3IZ0 - chains A and B of the 6 polymer chains in the assembly; structure by electron microscopy, 8.60 A resolution (very low resolution: no residue pairs are listed; an interface is given only as per-side residue counts).

[Chain A]
Molecule: alpha tubulin, Chain A from PDB 1JFF
Source organism: Bos taurus
Sequence (451 residues; row label = number of the first residue in the row):
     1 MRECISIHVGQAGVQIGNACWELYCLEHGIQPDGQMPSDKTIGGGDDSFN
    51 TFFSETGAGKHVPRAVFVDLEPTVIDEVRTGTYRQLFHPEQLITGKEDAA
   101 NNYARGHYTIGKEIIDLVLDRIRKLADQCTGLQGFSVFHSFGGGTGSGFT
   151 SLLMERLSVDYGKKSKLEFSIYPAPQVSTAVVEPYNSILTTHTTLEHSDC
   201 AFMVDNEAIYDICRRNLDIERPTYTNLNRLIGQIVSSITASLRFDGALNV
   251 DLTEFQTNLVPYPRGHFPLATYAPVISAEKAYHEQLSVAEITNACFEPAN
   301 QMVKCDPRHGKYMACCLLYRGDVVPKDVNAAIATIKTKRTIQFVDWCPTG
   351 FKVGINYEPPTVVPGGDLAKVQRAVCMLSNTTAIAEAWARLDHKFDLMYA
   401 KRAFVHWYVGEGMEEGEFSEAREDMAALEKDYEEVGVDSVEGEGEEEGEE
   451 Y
Disordered / not traced: 1, 35-60, 440-451
Small-molecule neighbours:
  - GTP (guanosine-5'-triphosphate): Gly10, Gln11, Ala12, Gln15, Ile16, Ala99, Ala100, Asn101, Ser140, Gly142, Gly143, Gly144, Thr145, Gly146, Ile171, Thr179, Glu183, Asn206, Tyr224, Leu227, Asn228
  - Zn2+ (ZN): Tyr282, His283, Glu284, Gln285

[Chain B]
Molecule: beta tubulin, Chain B from PDB 1JFF
Source organism: Bos taurus
Sequence (445 residues; row label = number of the first residue in the row; note: 10 numbers in that range are skipped by the numbering (no residue carries them; nothing is unmodelled there)):
     1 MREIVHIQAGQCGNQIGAKFWEVISDEHGIDPTGSYHGDSDLQL
    47 ERINVYYNEAAGNKYVPRAILVDLEPGTMDSVRSGPFGQIFRPDNFVFGQ
    97 SGAGNNWAKGHYTEGAELVDSVLDVVRKESESCDCLQGFQLTHSLGGGTG
   147 SGMGTLLISKIREEYPDRIMNTFSVVPSPKVSDTVVEPYNATLSVHQLVE
   197 NTDETYCIDNEALYDICFRTLKLTTPTYGDLNHLVSATMSGVTTCLRFPG
   247 QLNADLRKLAVNMVPFPRLHFFMPGFAPLTSRGSQQYRALTVPELTQQMF
   297 DAKNMMAACDPRHGRYLTVAAVFRGRMSMKEVDEQMLNVQNKNSSYFVEW
   347 IPNNVKTAVCDIPP
   369 RGLKMSATFIGNSTAIQELFKRISEQFTAMFRRKAFLHWYTGEGMDEMEF
   419 TEAESNMNDLVSEYQQYQDATADEQGEFEEEGEEDEA
Disordered / not traced: 1, 438-455
Small-molecule neighbours:
  - GDP (guanosine-5'-diphosphate): Gly10, Gln11, Cys12, Gln15, Ile16, Ala99, Asn101, Ser140, Gly142, Gly143, Gly144, Thr145, Gly146, Val171, Asp179, Thr180, Glu183, Asn206, Tyr224, Leu227, Asn228
  - GTP (guanosine-5'-triphosphate): Gln247, Leu248, Lys254
  - taxol (TA1): Glu22, Val23, Asp26, Glu27, Leu217, Asp226, His229, Leu230, Ala233, Ser236, Gly237, Phe272, Pro274, Leu275, Thr276, Ser277, Arg278, Pro360, Arg369, Gly370, Leu371

[Chain A / chain B interface]
At this resolution (9 A) residue pairs are not listed: 38 residues of chain A and 39 of chain B lie at the interface.

[Overview]
38 residues of chain A and 39 residues of chain B are in contact. GTP is bound between chain A and chain B.
Ligands of chain A: Zn2+. Ligands of chain B: GDP and taxol.
Here chain A is alpha tubulin, Chain A from PDB 1JFF and chain B is beta tubulin, Chain B from PDB 1JFF, both
from Bos taurus. Entry 3IZ0 (Human Ndc80 Bonsai Decorated Microtubule) was determined by electron microscopy.
